PDB entry 5L5F | X-ray diffraction, 2.50 A resolution | chains A and G of the 28 polymer chains in the assembly

[Chain A]
Name: Proteasome subunit alpha type-2
From: Saccharomyces cerevisiae (strain ATCC 204508 / S288c)
Notes: EC 3.4.25.1
Reference sequence: P23639 (PSA2_YEAST); numbering as in UniProt (aligned over 1-250)
Amino-acid sequence (250 residues; numbered 1 to 250; the number before each row is that of its first residue):
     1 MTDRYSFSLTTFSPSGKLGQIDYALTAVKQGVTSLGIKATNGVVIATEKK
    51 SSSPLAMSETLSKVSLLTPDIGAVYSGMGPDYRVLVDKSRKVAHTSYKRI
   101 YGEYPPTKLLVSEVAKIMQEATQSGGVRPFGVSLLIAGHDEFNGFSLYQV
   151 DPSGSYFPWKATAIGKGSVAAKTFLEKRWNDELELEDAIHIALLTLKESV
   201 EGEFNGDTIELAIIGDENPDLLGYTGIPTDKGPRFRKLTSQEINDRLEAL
Swiss-Prot annotation at these positions:
  - cross-link: Lys108 (Glycyl lysine isopeptide (Lys-Gly) (interchain with G-Cter in ubiquitin))

[Chain G]
Name: Proteasome subunit alpha type-1
From: Saccharomyces cerevisiae (strain ATCC 204508 / S288c)
Notes: EC 3.4.25.1
Reference sequence: P21243 (PSA1_YEAST); residues -8 to 243 here correspond to UniProt positions 1-252 (UniProt number = residue number + 9)
Amino-acid sequence (252 residues; each row starts with the number of its first residue; numbers below 1 keep their minus sign (Met-8 is residue -8)):
    -8 MSGAAAASAAGYDRHITIFSPEGRLYQVEYAFKATNQTNINSLAVRGKDC
    42 TVVISQKKVPDKLLDPTTVSYIFCISRTIGMVVNGPIPDARNAALRAKAE
    92 AAEFRYKYGYDMPCDVLAKRMANLSQIYTQRAYMRPLGVILTFVSVDEEL
   142 GPSIYKTDPAGYYVGYKATATGPKQQEITTNLENHFKKSKIDHINEESWE
   192 KVVEFAITHMIDALGTEFSKNDLEVGVATKDKFFTLSAENIEERLVAIAE
   242 QD
Not modelled in the structure: -8 to 1, 243
Ion coordination: Mg2+: Thr8, Tyr119, Arg122, Met125

[Chain A / chain G interface]
Contacting residue pairs (62):
  Asp3(A) with Tyr124(G)
  Tyr5(A) with Ile7(G); Ala123(G), hydrophobic; Tyr124(G), hydrophobic
  Leu9(A) with Ala123(G), hydrophobic
  Gln20(A) with Ile9(G); Phe10(G), hydrogen bond (side chain-backbone)
  Tyr23(A) with Phe10(G), hydrophobic; Ser11(G); Pro12(G), hydrophobic; Gly14(G)
  Ala24(A) with Phe10(G), hydrophobic
  Thr26(A) with Pro12(G); Glu13(G)
  Ala27(A) with Gly14(G)
  Ser52(A) with Tyr153(G), hydrogen bond
  Pro54(A) with Lys158(G); Glu174(G)
  Leu55(A) with Tyr157(G); Lys158(G), hydrogen bond (backbone-backbone); Ala159(G); Thr170(G); Glu174(G); Phe177(G), hydrophobic
  Ala56(A) with Gly156(G); Tyr157(G), hydrophobic
  Met57(A) with Arg37(G); Val155(G); Gly156(G), hydrogen bond (backbone-backbone); Tyr157(G); Lys158(G)
  Thr60(A) with Tyr146(G); Val155(G); Gly156(G), hydrogen bond (side chain-backbone)
  Leu61(A) with Tyr153(G), hydrophobic
  Met78(A) with Phe10(G), hydrophobic; Leu16(G), hydrophobic
  Pro80(A) with Gln117(G); Ala151(G); Gly152(G); Tyr153(G)
  Asp81(A) with Gln117(G)
  Arg83(A) with Ala113(G), hydrogen bond (side chain-backbone); Asn114(G); Gly152(G), hydrogen bond (side chain-backbone); Tyr154(G)
  Val84(A) with Asn114(G); Gln117(G)
  Asp87(A) with Lys110(G), salt bridge; Asn114(G)
  Gly126(A) with Arg122(G); Ala123(G), hydrogen bond (backbone-backbone)
  Val127(A) with Gln121(G); Arg122(G)
  Arg128(A) with Thr8(G); Phe10(G); Leu16(G); Thr120(G), hydrogen bond (side chain-backbone); Gln121(G), hydrogen bond (backbone-backbone)
  Pro129(A) with Phe10(G)
  Phe130(A) with Gln121(G)
  Gly131(A) with Phe10(G)
Also at the interface, not in a pair above, chain A (31 interface residues in all): Met1, Thr2, Ser53, Ala121
Also at the interface, not in a pair above, chain G (33 interface residues in all): Leu173

[Overview]
31 residues of chain A and 33 residues of chain G are in contact; the contacts include 10 hydrogen bonds and 1
salt bridge. Polar pairs include Asp87(A)-Lys110(G), Gln20(A)-Phe10(G) and Ser52(A)-Tyr153(G). Thr8(G),
Tyr119(G), Arg122(G) and Met125(G) form the Mg2+ site.
Here chain A is Proteasome subunit alpha type-2 and chain G is Proteasome subunit alpha type-1, both from
Saccharomyces cerevisiae (strain ATCC 204508 / S288c). Entry 5L5F (Yeast 20S proteasome with human beta5i
(1-138) and human beta6 (97-111; 118-133) in complex with bortezomib) was determined by X-ray diffraction
together with 5L52, 5L54, 5L55, 5L5A, 5L5B, 5L5D and 30 further entries from the same study.
